8C3F - chains M and H of the 3 polymer chains in the assembly; structure by X-ray diffraction, 2.60 A resolution.

== Chain M ==
Molecule: Reaction center protein M chain
Source organism: Cereibacter sphaeroides 2.4.1
UniProtKB: P0C0Y9 (RCEM_CERSP); residues 1-303 here correspond to UniProt positions 2-304 (UniProt number = residue number + 1)
Chain sequence (303 residues; numbered 1 to 303; the number before each row is that of its first residue):
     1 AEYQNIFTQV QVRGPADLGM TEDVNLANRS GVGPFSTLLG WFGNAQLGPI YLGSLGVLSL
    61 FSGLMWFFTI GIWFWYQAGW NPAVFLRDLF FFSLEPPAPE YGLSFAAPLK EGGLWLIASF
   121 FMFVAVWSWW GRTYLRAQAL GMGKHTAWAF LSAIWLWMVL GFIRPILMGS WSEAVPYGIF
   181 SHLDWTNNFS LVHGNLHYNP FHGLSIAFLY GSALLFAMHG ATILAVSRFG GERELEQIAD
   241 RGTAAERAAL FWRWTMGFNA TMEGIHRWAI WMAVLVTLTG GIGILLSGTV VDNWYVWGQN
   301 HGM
Unresolved in the structure: 303
Sequence notes: engineered mutation Thr8 (Ser9 in P0C0Y9), His197 (Phe198 in P0C0Y9)
UniProt features mapped onto this chain:
  - binding site ((7R,8Z)-bacteriochlorophyll b): His182, His202
  - binding site (Fe cation): His219, Glu234, His266
  - binding site (a ubiquinone): Trp252

== Chain H ==
Molecule: Reaction center protein H chain
Source organism: Cereibacter sphaeroides 2.4.1
UniProtKB: P0C0Y7 (RCEH_CERSP); residues 9-249 here = UniProt positions 9-249
Chain sequence (241 residues; row label = number of the first residue in the row):
     9 NFDLASLAIY SFWIFLAGLI YYLQTENMRE GYPLENEDGT PAANQGPFPL PKPKTFILPH
    69 GRGTLTVPGP ESEDRPIALA RTAVSEGFPH APTGDPMKDG VGPASWVARR DLPELDGHGH
   129 NKIKPMKAAA GFHVSAGKNP IGLPVRGCDL EIAGKVVDIW VDIPEQMARF LEVELKDGST
   189 RLLPMQMVKV QSNRVHVNAL SSDLFAGIPT IKSPTEVTLL EEDKICGYVA GGLMYAAPKR
   249 K
Unresolved in the structure: 9-10

== Chain M / chain H interface ==
Residue-residue contacts (120):
  Glu2(M) - Met195(H)
  Glu2(M) - Leu241(H)
  Tyr3(M) - Gln194(H)
  Tyr3(M) - Val196(H)
  Asn5(M) - Gln194(H)
  Gln9(M) - Gly145(H)
  Gln9(M) - Met193(H)
  Gln9(M) - Val196(H)  hydrogen bond (side chain-backbone)
  Gln9(M) - Lys197(H)  hydrogen bond
  Gln9(M) - Val198(H)  hydrogen bond (side chain-backbone)
  Val10(M) - Val142(H)  hydrophobic
  Val10(M) - Ala144(H)
  Val10(M) - Lys146(H)
  Val10(M) - Pro148(H)
  Val10(M) - Met193(H)  hydrophobic
  Val10(M) - Val198(H)  hydrophobic
  Gln11(M) - Val142(H)
  Gln11(M) - Ser143(H)  hydrogen bond (backbone-backbone)
  Gln11(M) - Ala144(H)  hydrogen bond (backbone-backbone)
  Val12(M) - His141(H)
  Val12(M) - Ser143(H)
  Val12(M) - Gln174(H)
  Val12(M) - Met175(H)
  Val12(M) - Ala176(H)
  Arg13(M) - Gly139(H)
  Arg13(M) - Phe140(H)
  Arg13(M) - His141(H)  hydrogen bond (backbone-backbone)
  Arg13(M) - Ser143(H)
  Arg13(M) - Gln174(H)
  Gly14(M) - Gly139(H)
  Gly14(M) - Phe140(H)
  Gly14(M) - Gln174(H)  hydrogen bond (backbone-side chain)
  Pro15(M) - Ala138(H)
  Pro15(M) - Phe140(H)
  Pro15(M) - Gln174(H)  hydrogen bond (backbone-side chain)
  Asp17(M) - Pro172(H)
  Met20(M) - Gly125(H)
  Met20(M) - His126(H)
  Thr37(M) - Ala144(H)
  Trp41(M) - Ala144(H)  hydrophobic
  Trp41(M) - Gly145(H)
  Asn44(M) - Glu173(H)
  Pro200(M) - Ile17(H)  hydrophobic
  Phe201(M) - Ala16(H)
  Phe201(M) - Ile17(H)  hydrophobic
  Phe201(M) - Phe20(H)  hydrophobic
  Leu204(M) - Ile17(H)  hydrophobic
  Leu204(M) - Phe20(H)  hydrophobic
  Leu204(M) - Trp21(H)  hydrophobic
  Phe208(M) - Phe20(H)  hydrophobic
  Ser227(M) - Gln194(H)  hydrogen bond (backbone-side chain)
  Arg228(M) - Gln194(H)
  Arg228(M) - Met195(H)  hydrogen bond
  Arg228(M) - Cys234(H)  hydrogen bond (backbone-side chain)
  Arg228(M) - Leu241(H)
  Phe229(M) - Cys234(H)  hydrophobic
  Phe229(M) - Ala238(H)  hydrophobic
  Glu232(M) - Arg177(H)  salt bridge
  Arg233(M) - Glu122(H)  salt bridge
  Arg233(M) - Ile131(H)
  Arg233(M) - Arg177(H)
  Arg233(M) - Leu227(H)
  Arg233(M) - Glu230(H)  salt bridge
  Glu236(M) - Arg117(H)  hydrogen bond (backbone-side chain)
  Glu236(M) - Glu122(H)
  Glu236(M) - Leu227(H)
  Gln237(M) - Arg117(H)
  Ile238(M) - Phe64(H)  hydrophobic
  Ile238(M) - Leu73(H)
  Ala239(M) - Leu66(H)  hydrophobic
  Ala239(M) - Leu73(H)
  Asp240(M) - Arg117(H)  hydrogen bond (backbone-side chain)
  Asp240(M) - Arg118(H)  hydrogen bond (side chain-backbone)
  Asp240(M) - Leu227(H)
  Arg241(M) - Glu38(H)  salt bridge
  Arg241(M) - Glu79(H)  salt bridge
  Arg241(M) - Val115(H)
  Arg241(M) - Arg117(H)
  Gly242(M) - Val115(H)
  Gly242(M) - Arg117(H)
  Gly242(M) - Asp231(H)
  Thr243(M) - Ser113(H)  hydrogen bond (side chain-backbone)
  Thr243(M) - Val115(H)
  Thr243(M) - Asp231(H)  hydrogen bond (backbone-side chain)
  Glu246(M) - Val115(H)
  Arg247(M) - Pro111(H)  hydrogen bond (side chain-backbone)
  Arg247(M) - Ala112(H)
  Arg247(M) - Ser113(H)  hydrogen bond (side chain-backbone)
  Arg247(M) - Gly235(H)
  Arg253(M) - Tyr40(H)  hydrogen bond
  Arg253(M) - Leu42(H)
  Phe258(M) - Gln32(H)
  Ala260(M) - Asn35(H)
  Thr261(M) - Asn35(H)  hydrogen bond (backbone-side chain)
  Glu263(M) - Lys62(H)  salt bridge
  Glu263(M) - Phe64(H)
  Gly264(M) - Asn35(H)
  Ile265(M) - Asn35(H)  hydrogen bond (backbone-side chain)
  Arg267(M) - Tyr30(H)  hydrogen bond
  Arg267(M) - Leu31(H)
  Arg267(M) - Glu34(H)  salt bridge
  Arg267(M) - Lys62(H)
  Trp268(M) - Leu31(H)  hydrophobic
  Trp268(M) - Asn35(H)
  Trp271(M) - Phe23(H)  hydrophobic
  Trp271(M) - Leu27(H)
  Trp271(M) - Leu31(H)
  Leu275(M) - Phe20(H)  hydrophobic
  Leu275(M) - Leu27(H)  hydrophobic
  Thr279(M) - Phe20(H)
  Leu286(M) - Ala13(H)  hydrophobic
  Val290(M) - Asp11(H)
  Val290(M) - Leu12(H)  hydrophobic
  Val291(M) - Ala13(H)  hydrophobic
  Trp294(M) - Ala13(H)  hydrophobic
  Trp297(M) - Asp11(H)  hydrogen bond
  Trp297(M) - Ala13(H)
  Trp297(M) - Ser14(H)
  His301(M) - Asp11(H)  salt bridge
  His301(M) - Ser14(H)  hydrogen bond
Also at the interface, not in a pair above, chain M (54 interface residues in all): Ala1, Asn259
Also at the interface, not in a pair above, chain H (76 interface residues in all): Leu24, Ile28, Arg37, Glu81, Gly110, Trp114, Lys130, Met134, Asn147, Ile167, Val169, Pro192, Asn206, Ala207

== Overview ==
The interface between chain M and chain H involves 54 residues on one side and 76 on the other; the contacts
include 24 hydrogen bonds and 8 salt bridges. Polar pairs include Glu232(M)-Arg177(H), Arg233(M)-Glu122(H) and
Arg233(M)-Glu230(H).
Here chain M is Reaction center protein M chain and chain H is Reaction center protein H chain, both from
Cereibacter sphaeroides 2.4.1. Entry 8C3F (Double mutant I(L177)H/F(M197)H structure of Photosynthetic
Reaction Center From Cereibacter sphaeroides strain RV) was determined by X-ray diffraction.
